4CUF - chain A; structure by X-ray diffraction, 2.29 A resolution.

Chain A:
Protein: Neurogenic locus notch homolog protein 1
Source organism: Homo sapiens
Notes: fragment: egf 11-13, residues 411-526
UniProt: P46531 (NOTC1_HUMAN); numbering as in UniProt (aligned over 411-526)
Amino-acid sequence (135 residues; numbered 409 to 543; the number before each row is that of its first residue):
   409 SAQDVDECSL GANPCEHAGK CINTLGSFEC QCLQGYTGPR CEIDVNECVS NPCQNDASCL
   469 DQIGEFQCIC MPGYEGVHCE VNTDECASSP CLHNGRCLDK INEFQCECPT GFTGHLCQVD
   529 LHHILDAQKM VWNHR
Not modelled in the structure: 409-411, 533-543
Sequence notes: expression tag (409-410, 527-543); engineered mutation Ser466 (Thr in P46531)
Disulfide bonds: Cys416-Cys429, Cys423-Cys438, Cys440-Cys449, Cys456-Cys467, Cys461-Cys476, Cys478-Cys487, Cys494-Cys505, Cys499-Cys514, Cys516-Cys525
Bound ions: Ca2+ site 1: Val413, Glu415, Asn431, Thr432, Ser435; Ca2+ site 2: Asp452, Val453, Glu455, Asp469, Gln470; Ca2+ site 3: Asn490, Thr491, Glu493, Asp507, Lys508
What the authors report for this chain:
  - mutagenesis - T466S: decreased binding to Jagged1

In short:
Val413, Glu415, Asn431, Thr432 and Ser435 coordinate Ca2+ site 1. Asp452, Val453, Glu455, Asp469 and Gln470
form the Ca2+ site 2. From the paper: T466S reduces binding to Jagged1.
Chain A is Neurogenic locus notch homolog protein 1 (Homo sapiens); the structure, Human Notch1 EGF domains
11-13 mutant T466S, was determined by X-ray diffraction (same publication as 4CUD, 4CUE, 4D0E and 4D0F).
